Entry 4FW8 (X-ray diffraction, 2.79 A resolution); this record covers chains A and B.

# Chain A (and B)
Protein: 3-oxoacyl-(Acyl-carrier-protein) reductase
From: Mycobacterium tuberculosis
Notes: EC 1.1.1.100; chain B of this document is another copy of the same molecule, construct and numbering; everything in this record applies to it too
UniProt: O53665 (O53665_MYCTU); residues 1-454 here = UniProt positions 1-454
Amino-acid sequence (454 residues; row label = number of the first residue in the row):
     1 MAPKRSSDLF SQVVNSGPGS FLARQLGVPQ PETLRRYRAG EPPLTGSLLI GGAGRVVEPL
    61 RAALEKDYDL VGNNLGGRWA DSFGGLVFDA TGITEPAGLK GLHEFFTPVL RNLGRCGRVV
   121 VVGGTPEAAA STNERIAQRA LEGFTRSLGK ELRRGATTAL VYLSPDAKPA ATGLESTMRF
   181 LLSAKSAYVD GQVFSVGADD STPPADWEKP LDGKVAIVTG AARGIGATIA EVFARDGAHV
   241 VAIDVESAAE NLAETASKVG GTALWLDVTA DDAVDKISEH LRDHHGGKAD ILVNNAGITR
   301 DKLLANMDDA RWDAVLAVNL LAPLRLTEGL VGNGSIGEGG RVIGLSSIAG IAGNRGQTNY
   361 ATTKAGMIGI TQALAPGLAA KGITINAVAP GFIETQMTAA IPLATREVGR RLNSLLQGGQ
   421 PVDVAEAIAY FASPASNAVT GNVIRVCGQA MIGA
Disordered / not traced: 1-19, 73-80 (chain B: 1-19, 28, 73-80, 399)
Residues lining bound ligands:
  - NADH (NAI; 1,4-dihydronicotinamide adenine dinucleotide): G220, A222, R223, G224, I225, D244, V245, L266, D267, V268, T269, N295, A296, G297, I298, V318, L345, S346, S347, Y360, K364, P390, G391, I393, T395, M397, T398
  - ZPG ((2S,5R,8R,11S,14S,17S,21R)-5,8,11,14,17-pentamethyl-4,7,10,13,16,19-hexaoxadocosane-2,21-diol): I348, N354, T405, G409, I452

# Chain A / chain B interface
Pairs across the interface - 136 pairs, chain A then chain B:
  Q25(A) with L22(B)
  L26(A) with L22(B), hydrophobic
  L99(A) with W312(B); L316(B), hydrophobic; L320(B), hydrophobic; T362(B)
  K100(A) with W312(B)
  H103(A) with M307(B); D308(B); D309(B), salt bridge; W312(B)
  F106(A) with L304(B), hydrophobic
  T107(A) with L304(B), hydrogen bond (side chain-backbone); M307(B)
  L110(A) with L304(B), hydrophobic
  T132(A) with A373(B); L374(B)
  N133(A) with L324(B)
  R135(A) with Q372(B); A373(B)
  I136(A) with L324(B), hydrophobic; G366(B); G369(B); I370(B); A373(B), hydrophobic
  R139(A) with A365(B); I368(B); G369(B); Q372(B), hydrogen bond
  A140(A) with T362(B); A365(B); G366(B)
  G143(A) with A361(B); A365(B)
  F144(A) with L304(B), hydrophobic; W312(B), hydrophobic; T358(B); T362(B)
  R146(A) with I351(B); A352(B); G353(B); A454(B)
  S147(A) with G353(B); N354(B), hydrogen bond (side chain-backbone); Q357(B); T358(B); A361(B)
  L148(A) with L304(B), hydrophobic; T358(B)
  K150(A) with A352(B), hydrogen bond (side chain-backbone); G353(B), hydrogen bond (side chain-backbone); N354(B); R355(B)
  E151(A) with L303(B); L304(B), hydrogen bond (side chain-backbone); G356(B), hydrogen bond (side chain-backbone); Q357(B); T358(B)
  R153(A) with L303(B); R355(B)
  L303(A) with E151(B); R153(B)
  L304(A) with F106(B), hydrophobic; T107(B), hydrogen bond (backbone-side chain); L110(B), hydrophobic; F144(B), hydrophobic; E151(B), hydrogen bond (backbone-side chain)
  A305(A) with L110(B)
  M307(A) with H103(B); T107(B)
  D308(A) with H103(B)
  D309(A) with H103(B), salt bridge
  W312(A) with L99(B); K100(B); H103(B)
  D313(A) with K100(B)
  L320(A) with P96(B), hydrophobic; L99(B), hydrophobic
  L321(A) with P96(B), hydrophobic
  L324(A) with P96(B), hydrophobic; I136(B), hydrophobic
  E328(A) with N133(B)
  G350(A) with G143(B)
  I351(A) with R146(B); A454(B)
  A352(A) with R146(B); K150(B), hydrogen bond (backbone-side chain); Q449(B)
  G353(A) with R146(B); S147(B); K150(B), hydrogen bond (backbone-side chain)
  N354(A) with S147(B), hydrogen bond (backbone-side chain); K150(B)
  R355(A) with K150(B); E151(B)
  G356(A) with E151(B), hydrogen bond (backbone-side chain)
  Q357(A) with E151(B)
  T358(A) with F144(B); S147(B); L148(B); E151(B)
  A361(A) with G143(B); S147(B)
  T362(A) with A140(B); F144(B)
  A365(A) with A140(B); G143(B)
  G366(A) with A140(B)
  I368(A) with R139(B)
  G369(A) with I136(B); R139(B)
  I370(A) with I136(B)
  Q372(A) with R135(B), hydrogen bond (backbone-side chain); R139(B), hydrogen bond
  A373(A) with T132(B); R135(B); I136(B), hydrophobic
  L374(A) with T132(B)
  A404(A) with Q25(B)
  T405(A) with L26(B)
  R445(A) with A454(B), hydrogen bond (side chain-backbone)
  M451(A) with M451(B), hydrophobic; I452(B); G453(B), hydrogen bond (backbone-backbone)
  I452(A) with K150(B); M451(B); G453(B)
  G453(A) with M451(B), hydrogen bond (backbone-backbone); I452(B); G453(B); A454(B)
  A454(A) with R146(B); I351(B); R445(B), hydrogen bond (backbone-side chain); G453(B); A454(B), hydrogen bond (backbone-backbone)
Other interface residues (no listed pair), chain A (70 interface residues in all): L22, P96, A97, L102, E142, K302, L316, A349, L412, Q449
Other interface residues (no listed pair), chain B (67 interface residues in all): F21, A97, L102, E142, K302, A305, L321, E328, G350, L412

# Overview
The interface between chain A and chain B involves 70 residues on one side and 67 on the other; the contacts
include 20 hydrogen bonds and 2 salt bridges. Polar pairs include H103(A)-D309(B), T107(A)-L304(B) and
R139(A)-Q372(B). Bound to chain A: NADH and compound ZPG.
Chain A and chain B are both 3-oxoacyl-(Acyl-carrier-protein) reductase (Mycobacterium tuberculosis); the
structure, Crystal structure of FABG4 complexed with Coenzyme NADH, was determined by X-ray diffraction,
deposited together with 3V1U.
